Entry 5CBE (X-ray diffraction, 2.40 A resolution); this record covers chains A and E of the 3 polymer chains in the assembly.

# Chain A
Name: E10 heavy chain
Source organism: Homo sapiens
Reference sequence: A0A0B4J2H0 (A0A0B4J2H0_HUMAN); the construct lacks a stretch of the UniProt sequence, so the offset changes along the chain: 1-52 = UniProt 20-71; 53-82 = UniProt 73-102; 83-94 = UniProt 106-117
Sequence (142 residues; numbered 1 to 128 plus 14 insertion-coded residues; the number before each row is that of its first residue; a row labelled like 82A-82C holds insertion residues (82A, then the next letters in order)):
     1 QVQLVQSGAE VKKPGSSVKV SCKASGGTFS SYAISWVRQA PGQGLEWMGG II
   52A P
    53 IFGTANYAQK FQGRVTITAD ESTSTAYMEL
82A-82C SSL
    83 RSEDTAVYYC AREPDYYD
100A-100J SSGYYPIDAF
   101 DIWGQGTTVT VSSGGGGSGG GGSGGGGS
Unresolved in the structure: 27-28, 114-128
Disulfides: Cys22-Cys92
Curated features (UniProtKB/Swiss-Prot):
  - region: Gln1 to Ser25 (Framework-1), Gly26 to Ala33 (Complementarity-determining-1), Ile34 to Gly50 (Framework-2), Ile51, Ile52, Pro52A, Ile53 to Ala57 (Complementarity-determining-2), Asn58 to Cys92 (Framework-3), Ala93, Arg94 (Complementarity-determining-3)
  - modified residue: Gln1 (Pyrrolidone carboxylic acid)

# Chain E
Name: C-X-C motif chemokine 13
Source organism: Homo sapiens
Reference sequence: O43927 (CXL13_HUMAN); residues -1 to 85 here correspond to UniProt positions 23-109 (UniProt number = residue number + 24)
Sequence (88 residues; each row starts with the number of its first residue; numbers below 1 keep their minus sign (Met-2 is residue -2)):
    -2 MVLEVYYTSL RCRCVQESSV FIPRRFIDRI QILPRGNGCP RKEIIVWKKN KSIVCVDPQA
    58 EWIQRMMEVL RKRSSSTLPV PVFKRKIP
Unresolved in the structure: -2 to 2, 67-85
Disulfides: Cys9-Cys36, Cys11-Cys52
Differences from the reference sequence: initiating methionine (-2)

# How chain A and chain E interact
Pairs across the interface (32; chain A residue first):
  Ser35(A) - Arg22(E)
  Trp47(A) - Arg22(E)
  Ile52(A) - Arg21(E)
  Ile52(A) - Arg22(E)
  Ile53(A) - Met63(E)  hydrophobic
  Phe54(A) - Phe18(E)  hydrophobic
  Phe54(A) - Ile19(E)
  Phe54(A) - Arg21(E)
  Phe54(A) - Ile24(E)  hydrophobic
  Phe54(A) - Trp59(E)  hydrophobic
  Phe54(A) - Met63(E)  hydrophobic
  Thr56(A) - Phe18(E)
  Glu73(A) - Arg62(E)  salt bridge
  Glu95(A) - Arg21(E)  salt bridge
  Glu95(A) - Arg22(E)  salt bridge
  Pro96(A) - Arg21(E)  hydrogen bond (backbone-side chain)
  Asp97(A) - Arg21(E)  salt bridge
  Ser100A(A) - Gln28(E)
  Ser100B(A) - Arg26(E)  hydrogen bond (backbone-side chain)
  Ser100B(A) - Gln28(E)  hydrogen bond (backbone-side chain)
  Gly100C(A) - Ile27(E)
  Tyr100D(A) - Arg26(E)
  Tyr100D(A) - Ile27(E)  hydrogen bond (backbone-backbone)
  Tyr100E(A) - Asp25(E)
  Tyr100E(A) - Arg26(E)  hydrogen bond
  Pro100F(A) - Arg21(E)
  Pro100F(A) - Ile24(E)
  Pro100F(A) - Asp25(E)
  Ile100G(A) - Arg21(E)  hydrogen bond (backbone-side chain)
  Asp100H(A) - Arg21(E)  salt bridge
  Asp100H(A) - Arg22(E)
  Asp100H(A) - Lys46(E)  salt bridge
Other interface residues (no listed pair), chain A (21 interface residues in all): Ala33, Gly50, Tyr99
Other interface residues (no listed pair), chain E (16 interface residues in all): Pro20, Glu65, Val66
From the paper, about this interface:
  - epitope / paratope residues, chain A: Glu95(A), Asp97(A), Asp100H(A)
  - epitope / paratope residues, chain E: Arg21(E), Arg22(E), Lys46(E)

# Overview
21 residues of chain A and 16 residues of chain E are in contact, with 6 hydrogen bonds and 6 salt bridges.
Polar pairs include Glu73(A)-Arg62(E), Glu95(A)-Arg21(E) and Glu95(A)-Arg22(E). From the paper:
epitope/paratope residues Glu95(A), Asp97(A) and Arg21(E) among others.
Here chain A is E10 heavy chain and chain E is C-X-C motif chemokine 13, both from Homo sapiens. Entry 5CBE
(E10 in complex with CXCL13) was determined by X-ray diffraction, deposited together with 5CBA.
